Entry 4JQV (X-ray diffraction, 1.50 A resolution); this record covers chains A and B of the 3 polymer chains in the assembly.

Chain A:
Molecule: HLA class I histocompatibility antigen, B-18 alpha chain
Source organism: Homo sapiens
Notes: fragment: extracellular domains
Reference sequence: P30466 (1B18_HUMAN); residues 1-278 here correspond to UniProt positions 25-302 (UniProt number = residue number + 24)
Amino-acid sequence (278 residues; row label = number of the first residue in the row):
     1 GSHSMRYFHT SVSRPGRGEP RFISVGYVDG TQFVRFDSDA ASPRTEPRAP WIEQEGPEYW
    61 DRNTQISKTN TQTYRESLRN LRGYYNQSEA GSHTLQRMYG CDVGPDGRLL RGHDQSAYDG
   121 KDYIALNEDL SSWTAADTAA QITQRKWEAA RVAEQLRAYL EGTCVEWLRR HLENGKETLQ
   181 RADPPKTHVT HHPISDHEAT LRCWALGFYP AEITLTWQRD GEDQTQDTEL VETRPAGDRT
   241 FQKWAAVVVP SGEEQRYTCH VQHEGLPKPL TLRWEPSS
Disordered / not traced: 277-278
Cystine bridges: Cys-101/Cys-164, Cys-203/Cys-259

Chain B:
Molecule: Trans-activator protein BZLF1
Reference sequence: Q3KSS8 (BZLF1_EBVG); residues 1-8 here correspond to UniProt positions 173-180 (UniProt number = residue number + 172)
Amino-acid sequence (8 residues; numbered 1 to 8; the number before each row is that of its first residue):
     1 SELEIKRY
UniProt features mapped onto this chain:
  - region: Lys-6 to Tyr-8 (Basic motif)
  - modified residue: Ser-1 (Phosphoserine)

Chain A / chain B interface:
Pairs across the interface - 49 pairs, chain A then chain B:
  Tyr-7(A) with Ser-1(B); Glu-2(B)
  His-9(A) with Glu-2(B), salt bridge
  Ser-24(A) with Glu-2(B), hydrogen bond
  Tyr-59(A) with Ser-1(B)
  Asn-63(A) with Ser-1(B), hydrogen bond; Glu-2(B), hydrogen bond (side chain-backbone)
  Ile-66(A) with Glu-2(B); Leu-3(B); Glu-4(B)
  Ser-67(A) with Glu-2(B)
  Thr-69(A) with Glu-4(B)
  Asn-70(A) with Leu-3(B), hydrogen bond (side chain-backbone); Glu-4(B); Ile-5(B), hydrogen bond (side chain-backbone)
  Thr-73(A) with Ile-5(B); Lys-6(B); Arg-7(B)
  Tyr-74(A) with Ile-5(B); Tyr-8(B), hydrophobic
  Glu-76(A) with Arg-7(B), salt bridge
  Ser-77(A) with Arg-7(B); Tyr-8(B), hydrogen bond (side chain-backbone)
  Asn-80(A) with Arg-7(B); Tyr-8(B), hydrogen bond (side chain-backbone)
  Leu-81(A) with Tyr-8(B), hydrophobic
  Tyr-84(A) with Tyr-8(B), hydrogen bond (side chain-backbone)
  Leu-95(A) with Tyr-8(B), hydrophobic
  Arg-97(A) with Ile-5(B); Lys-6(B); Tyr-8(B), hydrogen bond
  Tyr-99(A) with Glu-2(B), hydrogen bond; Leu-3(B), hydrogen bond (side chain-backbone)
  Ser-116(A) with Tyr-8(B), hydrogen bond
  Tyr-123(A) with Tyr-8(B), hydrophobic
  Thr-143(A) with Tyr-8(B), hydrogen bond (side chain-backbone)
  Lys-146(A) with Tyr-8(B), hydrogen bond (side chain-backbone)
  Trp-147(A) with Lys-6(B); Arg-7(B), hydrogen bond (side chain-backbone); Tyr-8(B), hydrophobic
  Val-152(A) with Lys-6(B)
  Gln-155(A) with Leu-3(B); Glu-4(B), hydrogen bond (side chain-backbone); Lys-6(B)
  Leu-156(A) with Leu-3(B), hydrophobic
  Tyr-159(A) with Ser-1(B), hydrogen bond (side chain-backbone); Glu-2(B); Leu-3(B), hydrophobic
  Trp-167(A) with Ser-1(B)
Also at the interface, not in a pair above, chain A (32 interface residues in all): Arg-62, Ile-124, Thr-163

Summary:
32 residues of chain A and 8 residues of chain B are in contact, with 17 hydrogen bonds and 2 salt bridges.
Among the polar pairs are His-9(A)/Glu-2(B), Glu-76(A)/Arg-7(B) and Ser-24(A)/Glu-2(B).
Chain A is HLA class I histocompatibility antigen, B-18 alpha chain (Homo sapiens) and chain B is
Trans-activator protein BZLF1; the structure, HLA-B*18:01 in complex with Epstein-Barr virus BZLF1-derived
peptide (residues 173-180), was determined by X-ray diffraction, deposited together with 4JQX.
